Entry 4JI3 (X-ray diffraction, 3.35 A resolution); this record covers chains A and H of the 21 polymer chains in the assembly.

[Chain A]
Molecule: 16S rRNA
From: Thermus thermophilus
Sequence (1522 nucleotides; numbered 0 to 1544 plus 19 insertion-coded residues; 42 numbers in that range are skipped by the numbering (no residue carries them; nothing is unmodelled there); the number before each row is that of its first residue; a row labelled like 190A-190L holds insertion residues (190A, then the next letters in order); numbering starts at 0):
     0 UUUGUUGGAGAGUUUGAUCCUGGCUCAGGGUGAACGCUGGCGGCGUGCCU
    50 AAGACAUGCAAGUCGUGCGGG
    73 CCGCGGGGUUUU
    88 ACUCCG
    95 UGGUC
   101 AGCGGCGGACGGGUGAGUAACGCGUGGGU
  129A G
   130 ACCUACCCGGAAGAGGGGGACAACCCGGGGAAACUCGGGCUAAUCCCCCA
   180 UGUGGACCCGC
190A-190L CCCUUGGGGUGU
   191 GUCCAAAGGGCUUU
   216 GCCCGCUUCCGGAUGGGCCCGCGUCCCAUCAGCUAGUUGGUGGGGUAAUG
   266 GCCCACCAAGGCGACGACGGGUAGCCGGUCUGAGAGGAUGGCCGGCCACA
   316 GGGGCACUGAGACACGGGCCCCACUCCUACGGGAGGCAGCAGUUAGGAAU
   366 CUUCCGCAAUGGGCGCAAGCCUGACGGAGCGACGCCGCUUGGAGGAAGAA
   416 GCCCUUCGGGGUGUAAACUCCUGAA
   442 CCCGGGACGAAACCCCCGACGA
   474 GGGGACUGACGGUACCGGG
   494 GUAAUAGCGCCGGCCAACUCCGUGCCAGCAGCCGCGGUAAUACGGAGGGC
   544 GCGAGCGUUACCCGGAUUCACUGGGCGUAAAGGGCGUGUAGGCGGCCUGG
   594 GGCGUCCCAUGUGAAAGACCACGGCUCAACCGUGGGGGAGCGUGGGAUAC
   644 GCUCAGGCUAGACGGUGGGAGAGGGUGGUGGAAUUCCCGGAGUAGCGGUG
   694 AAAUGCGCAGAUACCGGGAGGAACGCCGAUGGCGAAGGCAGCCACCUGGU
   744 CCACCCGUGACGCUGAGGCGCGAAAGCGUGGGGAGCAAACCGGAUUAGAU
   794 ACCCGGGUAGUCCACGCCCUAAACGAUGCGCGCUAGGUCUCUGGGUCU
   848 CCUGGGGGCCGAAGCUAACGCGUUAAGCGCGCCGCCUGGGGAGUACGGCC
   898 GCAAGGCUGAAACUCAAAGGAAUUGACGGGGGCCCGCACAAGCGGUGGAG
   948 CAUGUGGUUUAAUUCGAAGXAACGCGAAGAACCUUACCAGGCCUUGACAU
   998 GCUAGG
 1003A G
  1004 AACCCGGGUGAAAGCCUGGGGUGCCCC
1030A-1030D GCGA
  1031 GGGGAGCCCUAGCACAGGUGCUGCAUGGCCGUCGUCAGCUCGUGCCGUGA
  1081 GGUGUUGGGUUAAGUCCCGCAACGAGCGCAACCCCCGCCGUUAGUUGCCA
  1131 GCGGUUCGGCCGGGCACUCUAACGGGACUGCCCGCGAAA
  1171 GCGGGAGGAAGGAGGGGACGACGUCUGGUCAGCAUGGCCCUUACGGCCUG
  1221 GGCGACACACGUGCUACAAUGCCCACUACAAAGCGAUGCCACCCGGCAAC
  1271 GGGGAGCUAAUCGCAAAAAGGUGGGCCCAGUUCGGAUUGGGGUCUGCAAC
  1321 CCGACCCCAUGAAGCCGGAAUCGCUAGUAAUCGCGGAUCAG
 1361A C
  1362 CAUGCCGCGGUGAAUACGUUCCCGGGCCUUGUACACACXGCCXGUXACGC
  1412 CAUGGGAGCGGGCUCUACCCGAAGUCGCCGGG
  1446 AGCCUACGGG
  1459 CAGGCGCCGAGGGUAGGGCCCGUGACUGGGGCGAAGUCGUAACAAGGUAG
  1509 CUGUACCGGAAGGUGCGGCUGGAUCCACUCCUUUCU
Disordered / not traced: 0-4, 1533-1538
Modified positions: PSU (pseudouridine-5'-monophosphate) at position 516, 7MG (7N-methyl-8-hydroguanosine-5'-monophosphate) at position 527, M2G (N2-dimethylguanosine-5'-monophosphate) at position 966, 5MC (5-methylcytidine-5'-monophosphate) at position 967, 2MG (2N-methylguanosine-5'-monophosphate) at position 1207, 5MC (5-methylcytidine-5'-monophosphate) at position 1400, 4OC (4n,o2'-methylcytidine-5'-monophosphate) at position 1402, 5MC (5-methylcytidine-5'-monophosphate) at position 1404, 5MC (5-methylcytidine-5'-monophosphate) at position 1407, UR3 (3-methyluridine-5'-monophoshate) at position 1498, MA6 (6N-dimethyladenosine-5'-monophoshate) at position 1518, MA6 (6N-dimethyladenosine-5'-monophoshate) at position 1519, PSU (pseudouridine-5'-monophosphate) at position 1540, PSU (pseudouridine-5'-monophosphate) at position 1541
Sequence notes: conflict C1534 (A2157 in M26923.1), A1535 (C2158 in M26923.1)
Bound ions: Mg2+ site 1 near U5 (its only coordinating residue here); Mg2+ site 2: U12, G22; Mg2+ site 3 near G21 (its only coordinating residue here); Mg2+ site 4 near C48 (its only coordinating residue here); Mg2+ site 5: C58, U387; Mg2+ site 6: A59, U387; Mg2+ site 7: G61, U62, G105; Mg2+ site 8 near G97 (its only coordinating residue here); Mg2+ site 9 near G107 (its only coordinating residue here); Mg2+ site 10: G117, G289; Mg2+ site 11: C121, G124, U125, G236; Mg2+ site 12 near C121 (its only coordinating residue here); 104 more Mg2+ sites not listed
Small-molecule neighbours: streptomycin (SRY): U12, U13, U14, C526, 7MG_527, C912, A913, A914, A915, C1490, G1491
What the authors report for this chain:
  - mutagenesis - C1490U: increased growth

[Chain H]
Protein: Ribosomal protein S8
From: Thermus thermophilus
UniProt: Q5SHQ2 (RS8_THET8); residues 1-138 here = UniProt positions 1-138
Amino-acid sequence (138 residues; row label = number of the first residue in the row):
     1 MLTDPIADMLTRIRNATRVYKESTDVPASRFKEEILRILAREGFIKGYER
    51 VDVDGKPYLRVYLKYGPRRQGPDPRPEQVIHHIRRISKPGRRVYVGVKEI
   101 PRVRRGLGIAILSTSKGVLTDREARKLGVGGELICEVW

[How chain A and chain H interact]
Pairs across the interface (73):
  C564(A) - Arg91(H)  hydrogen bond to the sugar
  C586(A) - Thr3(H)  sugar contact
  C586(A) - Pro89(H)  phosphate contact
  C586(A) - Gly90(H)  sugar contact
  G587(A) - Thr3(H)  sugar contact
  G587(A) - Pro89(H)  phosphate contact
  G587(A) - Arg92(H)  salt bridge to the phosphate
  G588(A) - Met1(H)  sugar contact
  G588(A) - Leu2(H)  sugar contact
  G588(A) - Pro5(H)  phosphate contact
  C589(A) - Pro5(H)  phosphate contact
  C589(A) - Ser29(H)  phosphate contact
  C590(A) - Ser29(H)  phosphate contact
  C590(A) - Arg30(H)  hydrogen bond to the phosphate
  U591(A) - Arg30(H)  salt bridge to the phosphate
  G597(A) - Tyr94(H)  hydrogen bond to the base
  U598(A) - Tyr94(H)  phosphate contact
  C599(A) - Val95(H)  sugar contact
  C599(A) - Gly96(H)  phosphate contact
  C599(A) - Val97(H)  phosphate contact
  C599(A) - Val129(H)  sugar contact
  C599(A) - Gly130(H)  hydrogen bond to the sugar
  C599(A) - Gly131(H)  sugar contact
  C600(A) - Gly96(H)  phosphate contact
  C600(A) - Val97(H)  hydrogen bond to the phosphate
  C600(A) - Gly128(H)  sugar contact
  A640(A) - Ser115(H)  hydrogen bond to the sugar
  U641(A) - Ser115(H)  sugar contact
  A642(A) - Ser113(H)  hydrogen bond to the sugar
  A642(A) - Thr114(H)  hydrogen bond to the base
  A642(A) - Ser115(H)  base contact
  C643(A) - Phe31(H)  sugar contact
  C643(A) - Tyr94(H)  base contact
  C643(A) - Ser113(H)  hydrogen bond to the sugar
  C643(A) - Glu132(H)  hydrogen bond to the sugar
  G644(A) - Arg92(H)  sugar contact
  U652(A) - Lys56(H)  phosphate contact
  A653(A) - Lys56(H)  salt bridge to the phosphate
  G654(A) - Met1(H)  hydrogen bond to the sugar
  A753(A) - Met1(H)  base contact
  G755(A) - Met1(H)  sugar contact
  G823(A) - Thr3(H)  base contact
  C824(A) - Met1(H)  sugar contact
  G825(A) - Leu2(H)  sugar contact
  G825(A) - Asp8(H)  hydrogen bond to the sugar
  G825(A) - Thr11(H)  base contact
  G825(A) - Arg12(H)  hydrogen bond to the sugar
  C826(A) - Arg12(H)  salt bridge to the phosphate
  C826(A) - Asn15(H)  hydrogen bond to the base
  U827(A) - Asn15(H)  sugar contact
  U827(A) - Val19(H)  sugar contact
  U827(A) - Lys21(H)  phosphate contact
  A828(A) - Lys21(H)  salt bridge to the phosphate
  A859(A) - Val19(H)  base contact
  A860(A) - Arg18(H)  sugar contact
  A860(A) - Arg75(H)  phosphate contact
  G861(A) - Arg75(H)  salt bridge to the phosphate
  G874(A) - Asn15(H)  base contact
  C875(A) - Thr11(H)  base contact
  C875(A) - Arg14(H)  hydrogen bond to the sugar
  C875(A) - Asn15(H)  hydrogen bond to the sugar
  G876(A) - Ala7(H)  sugar contact
  G876(A) - Thr11(H)  hydrogen bond to the sugar
  G876(A) - Arg14(H)  salt bridge to the phosphate
  C877(A) - Thr3(H)  base contact
  C877(A) - Asp4(H)  sugar contact
  C877(A) - Ala7(H)  sugar contact
  C877(A) - Lys88(H)  salt bridge to the phosphate
  C877(A) - Pro89(H)  sugar contact
  G878(A) - Thr3(H)  hydrogen bond to the sugar
  G878(A) - Lys88(H)  phosphate contact
  G878(A) - Pro89(H)  phosphate contact
  C879(A) - Gly90(H)  phosphate contact
Other interface residues (no listed pair), chain A (38 interface residues in all): G631, A632
Other interface residues (no listed pair), chain H (43 interface residues in all): Ala28, Lys32, Pro57, Lys98, Lys116, Gly117, Val118

[Overview]
Chain A and chain H form an interface of 38 and 43 residues respectively; the contacts include 18 hydrogen
bonds and 8 salt bridges. Among the polar pairs are G597(A)-Tyr94(H), A642(A)-Thr114(H) and C826(A)-Asn15(H).
Chain A binds streptomycin. U12(A) and G22(A) coordinate Mg2+ site 2. From the paper: C1490U of chain A
increases growth.
Here chain A is 16S rRNA and chain H is Ribosomal protein S8, both from Thermus thermophilus. Entry 4JI3
(Crystal Structure of 30S ribosomal subunit from Thermus thermophilus) was determined by X-ray diffraction
(same publication as 4JI0, 4JI1, 4JI2, 4JI4, 4JI5, 4JI6, 4JI7 and 4JI8).
